PDB entry 7RX0 | electron microscopy, 3.89 A resolution | chains C and A of the 4 polymer chains in the assembly

[Chain C]
Molecule: Kinesin-like protein KIF7
Organism: Homo sapiens
Reference sequence: Q2M1P5 (KIF7_HUMAN); numbering as in UniProt (aligned over 1-543)
Amino-acid sequence (544 residues; each row starts with the number of its first residue; numbering starts at 0):
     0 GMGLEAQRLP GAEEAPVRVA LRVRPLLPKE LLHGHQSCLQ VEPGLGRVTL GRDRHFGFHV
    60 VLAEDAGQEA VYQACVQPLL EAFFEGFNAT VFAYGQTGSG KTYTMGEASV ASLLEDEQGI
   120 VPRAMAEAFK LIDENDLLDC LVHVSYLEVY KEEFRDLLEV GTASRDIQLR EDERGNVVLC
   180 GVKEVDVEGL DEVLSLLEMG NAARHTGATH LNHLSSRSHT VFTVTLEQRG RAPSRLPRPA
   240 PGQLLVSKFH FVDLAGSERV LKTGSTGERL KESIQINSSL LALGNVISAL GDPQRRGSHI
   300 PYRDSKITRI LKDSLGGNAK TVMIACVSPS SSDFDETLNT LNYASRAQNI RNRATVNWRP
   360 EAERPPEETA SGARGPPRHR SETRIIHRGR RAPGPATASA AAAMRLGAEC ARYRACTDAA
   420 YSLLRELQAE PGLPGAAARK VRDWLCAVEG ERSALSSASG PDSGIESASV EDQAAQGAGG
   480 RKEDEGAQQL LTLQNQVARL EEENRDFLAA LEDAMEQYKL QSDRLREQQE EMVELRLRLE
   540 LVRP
Unresolved in the structure: 0-11, 231-239, 349-543
Differences from the reference sequence: expression tag (0)
Curated features (UniProtKB/Swiss-Prot):
  - binding site (ATP): G94 to T101
  - natural variant: R154 (R154Q: In ACLS; uncertain significance)
Ligand contacts: AMP-PNP (ANP; phosphoaminophosphonic acid-adenylate ester): R21, R23, P24, Q95, T96, G97, S98, G99, K100, T101, Y102, T205, L213, S214, S215, D252
From the paper describing this entry:
  - mutagenesis - E500A/E501A/E502A/D505A, E501A/E502A, E502A, E502A/D505A: abolished binding to Zinc finger protein GLI2
  - mutagenesis - E511A/E515A, E526A/E529A, E530A/R535A: unchanged binding to Zinc finger protein GLI2
  - mutagenesis - D505A: decreased binding to Zinc finger protein GLI2
  - mutagenesis - E502A: increased binding to microtubule

[Chain A]
Molecule: Tubulin alpha-1A chain
Organism: Sus scrofa
Reference sequence: P02550 (TBA1A_PIG); residue numbers follow UniProt; this construct covers 1-451
Amino-acid sequence (451 residues; row label = number of the first residue in the row):
     1 MRECISIHVG QAGVQIGNAC WELYCLEHGI QPDGQMPSDK TIGGGDDSFN TFFSETGAGK
    61 HVPRAVFVDL EPTVIDEVRT GTYRQLFHPE QLITGKEDAA NNYARGHYTI GKEIIDLVLD
   121 RIRKLADQCT GLQGFSVFHS FGGGTGSGFT SLLMERLSVD YGKKSKLEFS IYPAPQVSTA
   181 VVEPYNSILT THTTLEHSDC AFMVDNEAIY DICRRNLDIE RPTYTNLNRL IGQIVSSITA
   241 SLRFDGALNV DLTEFQTNLV PYPRAHFPLA TYAPVISAEK AYHEQLSVAE ITNACFEPAN
   301 QMVKCDPRHG KYMACCLLYR GDVVPKDVNA AIATIKTKRT IQFVDWCPTG FKVGINYEPP
   361 TVVPGGDLAK VQRAVCMLSN TTAIAEAWAR LDHKFDLMYA KRAFVHWYVG EGMEEGEFSE
   421 AREDMAALEK DYEEVGVDSV EGEGEEEGEE Y
Unresolved in the structure: 1, 39-48, 440-451
Curated features (UniProtKB/Swiss-Prot):
  - active site: E254
  - binding site (GTP): G10, Q11, A12, Q15, E71, A99, S140, G143, G144, T145, G146, T179, E183, N206, Y224, N228, L252
  - binding site (Mg(2+)): E71
  - site: Y451 (Involved in polymerization)
  - modified residue: K40 (N6-acetyllysine), Y282 (3'-nitrotyrosine), S439 (Phosphoserine), E443 (5-glutamyl polyglutamate), E445 (5-glutamyl polyglutamate), Y451 (3'-nitrotyrosine)
  - natural variant: A265 (A265G; A265I), T271 to A273 (sequence variant, change not given here)
Ligand contacts: GTP (guanosine-5'-triphosphate): G10, Q11, A12, Q15, D69, D98, N101, S140, G143, G144, T145, I171, T179, E183, N206, Y224, N228, I231

[Chain C / chain A interface]
Contacting residue pairs (16; chain C residue first):
  R258(C) with E414(A), salt bridge; E415(A), salt bridge; G416(A)
  K261(C) with H107(A), hydrogen bond; Y108(A), hydrogen bond (backbone-side chain); G412(A); M413(A), hydrogen bond
  L269(C) with Y108(A), hydrophobic
  I273(C) with V409(A); G410(A); E411(A); G412(A)
  N276(C) with E414(A)
  L280(C) with V409(A), hydrophobic; E415(A)
  Y342(C) with E415(A)
Other interface residues (no listed pair), chain C (10 interface residues in all): T262, T265, S277

[Summary]
Chain C and chain A each contribute 10 residues to their interface, with 3 hydrogen bonds and 2 salt bridges.
Among the polar pairs are R258(C)-E414(A), R258(C)-E415(A) and K261(C)-H107(A). The paper reports that
E500A/E501A/E502A/D505A, E501A/E502A and E502A of chain C, among others, abolish binding to Zinc finger
protein GLI2; D505A of chain C reduces binding to Zinc finger protein GLI2; 8 substitutions were tested in
all.
Here chain C is Kinesin-like protein KIF7 (Homo sapiens) and chain A is Tubulin alpha-1A chain (Sus scrofa).
Entry 7RX0 (Complex of AMPPNP-Kif7 and Gli2 Zinc-Finger domain bound to microtubules) was determined by
electron microscopy.
